PDB entry 7TK1 | electron microscopy, 7.10 A resolution (low resolution: residue-level contacts below are approximate; hydrogen-bond / salt-bridge calls are withheld) | chains C and D of the 27 polymer chains in the assembly

# Chain C
Name: ATP synthase subunit alpha
Source organism: Saccharomyces cerevisiae
UniProtKB: P07251 (ATPA_YEAST); residues 1-510 here correspond to UniProt positions 36-545 (UniProt number = residue number + 35)
Sequence (510 residues; numbered 1 to 510; the number before each row is that of its first residue):
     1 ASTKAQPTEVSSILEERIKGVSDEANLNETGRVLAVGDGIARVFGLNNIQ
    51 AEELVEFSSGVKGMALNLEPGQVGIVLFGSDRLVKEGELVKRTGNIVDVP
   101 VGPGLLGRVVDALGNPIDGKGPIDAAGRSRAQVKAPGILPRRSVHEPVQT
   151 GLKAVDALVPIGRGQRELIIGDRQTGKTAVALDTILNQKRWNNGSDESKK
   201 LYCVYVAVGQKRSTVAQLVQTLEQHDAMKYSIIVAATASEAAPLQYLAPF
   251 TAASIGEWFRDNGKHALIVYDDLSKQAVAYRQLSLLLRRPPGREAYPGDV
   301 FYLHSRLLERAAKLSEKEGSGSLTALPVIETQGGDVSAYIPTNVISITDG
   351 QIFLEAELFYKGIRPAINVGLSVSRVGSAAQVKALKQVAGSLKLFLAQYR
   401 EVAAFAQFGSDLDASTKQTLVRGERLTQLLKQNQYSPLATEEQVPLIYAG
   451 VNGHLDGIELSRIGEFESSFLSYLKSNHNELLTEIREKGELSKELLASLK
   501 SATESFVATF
Unresolved in the structure: 1-11, 510
Curated features (UniProtKB/Swiss-Prot):
  - binding site (ATP): Gly-171 to Thr-178
  - site: Ser-372 (Required for activity)
  - modified residue (Phosphoserine): Ser-22, Ser-143

# Chain D
Name: ATP synthase subunit beta
Source organism: Saccharomyces cerevisiae
Notes: EC 7.1.2.2
UniProtKB: P00830 (ATPB_YEAST); residues 1-478 here correspond to UniProt positions 34-511 (UniProt number = residue number + 33)
Sequence (478 residues; each row starts with the number of its first residue):
     1 ASAAQSTPITGKVTAVIGAIVDVHFEQSELPAILNALEIKTPQGKLVLEV
    51 AQHLGENTVRTIAMDGTEGLVRGEKVLDTGGPISVPVGRETLGRIINVIG
   101 EPIDERGPIKSKLRKPIHADPPSFAEQSTSAEILETGIKVVDLLAPYARG
   151 GKIGLFGGAGVGKTVFIQELINNIAKAHGGFSVFTGVGERTREGNDLYRE
   201 MKETGVINLEGESKVALVFGQMNEPPGARARVALTGLTIAEYFRDEEGQD
   251 VLLFIDNIFRFTQAGSEVSALLGRIPSAVGYQPTLATDMGLLQERITTTK
   301 KGSVTSVQAVYVPADDLTDPAPATTFAHLDATTVLSRGISELGIYPAVDP
   351 LDSKSRLLDAAVVGQEHYDVASKVQETLQTYKSLQDIIAILGMDELSEQD
   401 KLTVERARKIQRFLSQPFAVAEVFTGIPGKLVRLKDTVASFKAVLEGKYD
   451 NIPEHAFYMVGGIEDVVAKAEKLAAEAN
Unresolved in the structure: 1-5, 476-478
Curated features (UniProtKB/Swiss-Prot):
  - binding site (ATP): Gly-157 to Thr-164
  - modified residue: Thr-79 (Phosphothreonine), Thr-204 (Phosphothreonine), Ser-340 (Phosphoserine)

# Chain C / chain D interface
Contacting residue pairs - 21 pairs, chain C then chain D:
  Asn-47(C) with Arg-72(D)
  Ile-49(C) with Leu-70(D); Val-71(D)
  Gln-50(C) with Gly-69(D); Leu-70(D)
  Ala-51(C) with Glu-68(D); Gly-69(D); Leu-70(D)
  Leu-66(C) with Val-16(D); Ile-17(D); Gly-18(D)
  Asn-67(C) with Val-16(D)
  Leu-68(C) with Ala-15(D); Val-16(D)
  Glu-69(C) with Thr-14(D)
  Pro-70(C) with Thr-14(D)
  Gly-298(C) with Glu-267(D)
  Ser-305(C) with Asn-223(D)
  Arg-306(C) with Asn-223(D)
  Ser-378(C) with Val-423(D)
  Ser-410(C) with Ile-390(D)
Also at the interface, not in a pair above, chain C (18 interface residues in all): Ile-138, Gly-377, Phe-405, Phe-408
Also at the interface, not in a pair above, chain D (17 interface residues in all): Thr-191, Asn-195, Ala-389

# Overview
The interface between chain C and chain D involves 18 residues on one side and 17 on the other. UniProt lists
8 ATP-binding residues on chain C; 8 ATP-binding residues on chain D.
Chain C is ATP synthase subunit alpha and chain D is ATP synthase subunit beta, both from Saccharomyces
cerevisiae; the structure, Yeast ATP synthase State 1catalytic(d) without exogenous ATP backbone model, was
determined by electron microscopy (same publication as 7TJS, 7TJT, 7TJU, 7TJV, 7TJW, 7TJX and 30 further
entries).
